6HZ7 - chains H and N of the 14 polymer chains in the assembly; structure by electron microscopy, 4.30 A resolution (low resolution: residue-level contacts below are approximate; hydrogen-bond / salt-bridge calls are withheld).

# Chain H
Name: 5-methylcytosine-specific restriction enzyme B
From: Escherichia coli (strain K12)
Notes: EC 3.1.21.-
UniProtKB: P15005 (MCRB_ECOLI), isoform P15005-2; residues 162-459 here correspond to UniProt positions 1-298 (UniProt number = residue number - 161)
Chain sequence (307 residues; each row starts with the number of its first residue):
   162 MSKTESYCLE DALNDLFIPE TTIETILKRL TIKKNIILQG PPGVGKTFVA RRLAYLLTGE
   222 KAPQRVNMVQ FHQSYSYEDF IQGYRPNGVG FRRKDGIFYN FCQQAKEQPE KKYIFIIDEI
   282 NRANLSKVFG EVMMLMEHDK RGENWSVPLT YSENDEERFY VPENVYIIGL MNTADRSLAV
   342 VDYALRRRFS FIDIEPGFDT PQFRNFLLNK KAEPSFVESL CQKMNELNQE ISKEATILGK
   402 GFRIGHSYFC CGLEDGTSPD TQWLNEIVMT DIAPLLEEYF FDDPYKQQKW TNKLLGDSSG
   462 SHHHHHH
Unresolved in the structure: 162-167, 458-468
Construct notes: expression tag (460-468)
Bound ions: Mg2+: Thr208 (together with GMP-PNP)
Residues lining bound ligands:
  - GMP-PNP (GNP; phosphoaminophosphonic acid-guanylate ester), molecule 1: Asp176, Leu177, Phe178, Pro202, Pro203, Gly204, Val205, Gly206, Lys207, Thr208, Phe209, Asp279, Glu280, Asn333, His407, Ser408, Cys411, Cys412
  - GMP-PNP (GNP), molecule 2: Glu298, Asp300, Lys301, Ala345, Arg348, Arg349
From the paper describing this entry:
  - mutagenesis - R348A: decreased catalytic activity
  - mutagenesis - R283A: abolished catalytic activity on GTP (citing earlier work)

# Chain N
Name: Protein McrC
From: Escherichia coli (strain K12)
UniProtKB: P15006 (MCRC_ECOLI); numbering as in UniProt (aligned over 1-348)
Chain sequence (348 residues; row label = number of the first residue in the row):
     1 MEQPVIPVRN IYYMLTYAWG YLQEIKQANL EAIPGNNLLD ILGYVLNKGV LQLSRRGLEL
    61 DYNPNTEIIP GIKGRIEFAK TIRGFHLNHG KTVSTFDMLN EDTLANRIIK STLAILIKHE
   121 KLNSTIRDEA RSLYRKLPGI STLHLTPQHF SYLNGGKNTR YYKFVISVCK FIVNNSIPGQ
   181 NKGHYRFYDF ERNEKEMSLL YQKFLYEFCR RELTSANTTR SYLKWDASSI SDQSLNLLPR
   241 METDITIRSS EKILIVDAKY YKSIFSRRMG TEKFHSQNLY QLMNYLWSLK PENGENIGGL
   301 LIYPHVDTAV KHRYKINGFD IGLCTVNLGQ EWPCIHQELL DIFDEYLK
Unresolved in the structure: 1-2, 22-27, 268-271
From the paper describing this entry:
  - catalytic residues: Asp244, Asp257, Lys259 (proposed by the authors, not directly observed)

# How chain H and chain N interact
Residue-residue contacts (18):
  Ser235(H) - Arg75(N)
  Ser237(H) - Arg75(N)
  Glu239(H) - Arg75(N)
  Asp240(H) - Arg75(N)
  Tyr245(H) - Phe78(N)
  Tyr245(H) - Ile82(N)
  Pro247(H) - Phe78(N)
  Phe252(H) - Phe78(N)
  Phe252(H) - Leu87(N)
  Tyr312(H) - Ala79(N)
  Arg337(H) - Gly155(N)
  Ser338(H) - Lys157(N)
  Thr397(H) - Lys163(N)
  Leu399(H) - Arg160(N)
  Tyr440(H) - Arg160(N)
  Phe441(H) - Arg160(N)
  Phe442(H) - Arg56(N)
  Asp443(H) - Arg160(N)
Other interface residues (no listed pair), chain H (20 interface residues in all): Lys288, Lys394, Glu395, Ile398
Other interface residues (no listed pair), chain N (13 interface residues in all): Glu77, Arg83, Arg210

# Overview
20 residues of chain H face 13 of chain N across their interface. Ligands of chain H: GMP-PNP. From the paper:
catalytic residues Asp244(N), Asp257(N) and Lys259(N); R348A of chain H reduces catalytic activity.
Chain H is 5-methylcytosine-specific restriction enzyme B and chain N is Protein McrC, both from Escherichia
coli (strain K12); the structure, Structure of McrBC without DNA binding domains (Class 3), was determined by
electron microscopy, deposited together with 6HZ4, 6HZ5, 6HZ6, 6HZ8 and 6HZ9.
